Entry 7SZ4 (electron microscopy, 4.80 A resolution (low resolution: residue-level contacts below are approximate; hydrogen-bond / salt-bridge calls are withheld)); this record covers chains f and g of the 12 polymer chains in the assembly.

# Chain f (and g)
Protein: Portal protein
From: Pseudomonas virus PaP3
Notes: chain g of this document is another copy of the same molecule, construct and numbering; everything in this record applies to it too
Reference sequence: Q8H9R8 (Q8H9R8_9CAUD); numbering as in UniProt (aligned over 1-705)
Amino-acid sequence (705 residues; row label = number of the first residue in the row):
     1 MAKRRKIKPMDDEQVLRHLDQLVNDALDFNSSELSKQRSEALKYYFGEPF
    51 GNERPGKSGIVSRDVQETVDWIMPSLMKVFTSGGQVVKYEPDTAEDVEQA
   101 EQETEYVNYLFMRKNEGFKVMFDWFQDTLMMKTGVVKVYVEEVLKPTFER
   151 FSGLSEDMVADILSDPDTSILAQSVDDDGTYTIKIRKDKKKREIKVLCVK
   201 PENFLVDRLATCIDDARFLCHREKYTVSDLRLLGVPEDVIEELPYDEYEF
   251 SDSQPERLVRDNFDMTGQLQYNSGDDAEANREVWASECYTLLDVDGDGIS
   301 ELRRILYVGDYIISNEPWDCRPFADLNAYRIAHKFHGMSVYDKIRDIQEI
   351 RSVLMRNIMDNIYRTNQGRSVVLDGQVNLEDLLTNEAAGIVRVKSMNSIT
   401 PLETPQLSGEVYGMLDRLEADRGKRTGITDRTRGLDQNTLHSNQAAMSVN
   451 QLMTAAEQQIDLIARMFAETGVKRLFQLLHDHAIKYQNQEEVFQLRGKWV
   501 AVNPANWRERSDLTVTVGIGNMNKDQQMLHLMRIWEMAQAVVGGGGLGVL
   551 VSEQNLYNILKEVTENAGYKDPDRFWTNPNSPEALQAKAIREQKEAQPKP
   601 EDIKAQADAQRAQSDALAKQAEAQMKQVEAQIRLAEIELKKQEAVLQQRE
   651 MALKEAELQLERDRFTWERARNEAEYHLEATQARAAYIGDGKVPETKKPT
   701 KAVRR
Not modelled in the structure: 1-8, 149-184, 242-277, 435-444, 596-705 (chain g: 1-8, 149-184, 242-277, 371-377, 393-400, 435-444, 596-705)

# Chain f / chain g interface
Contacting residue pairs (92):
  Ile60(f) - Lys424(g)
  Ile60(f) - Arg425(g)
  Arg63(f) - Lys343(g)
  Gln66(f) - Leu462(g)
  Glu67(f) - Glu457(g)
  Glu67(f) - Leu462(g)
  Asp70(f) - Leu462(g)
  Asp70(f) - Val517(g)
  Trp71(f) - Glu457(g)
  Trp71(f) - Val517(g)
  Met73(f) - Arg465(g)
  Pro74(f) - Gly518(g)
  Pro74(f) - Ile519(g)
  Lys78(f) - Leu513(g)
  Lys78(f) - Ile519(g)
  Arg113(f) - Arg508(g)
  Gly117(f) - Arg508(g)
  Phe118(f) - Arg510(g)
  Lys119(f) - Arg510(g)
  Phe122(f) - Arg465(g)
  Ser228(f) - Ile299(g)
  Asp229(f) - Ile299(g)
  Leu232(f) - Gly298(g)
  Glu278(f) - His18(g)
  Glu278(f) - Gln21(g)
  Ala279(f) - His18(g)
  Asn280(f) - His18(g)
  Arg351(f) - Glu457(g)
  Ile362(f) - Arg417(g)
  Tyr363(f) - Met414(g)
  Tyr363(f) - Arg417(g)
  Thr365(f) - Glu410(g)
  Asn366(f) - Glu410(g)
  Asn366(f) - Tyr412(g)
  Asn366(f) - Gly413(g)
  Asn366(f) - Arg417(g)
  Gln367(f) - Glu410(g)
  Val377(f) - Pro405(g)
  Leu379(f) - Pro405(g)
  Asp381(f) - Leu407(g)
  Thr384(f) - Val411(g)
  Asn385(f) - Leu354(g)
  Asn385(f) - Val411(g)
  Asn385(f) - Met414(g)
  Glu386(f) - Asn357(g)
  Glu386(f) - Asn361(g)
  Glu386(f) - Leu407(g)
  Glu386(f) - Ser408(g)
  Glu386(f) - Val411(g)
  Ala387(f) - Ile358(g)
  Ala387(f) - Asn361(g)
  Ala387(f) - Ile362(g)
  Ala387(f) - Ser408(g)
  Ala387(f) - Gly409(g)
  Ala388(f) - Asn361(g)
  Ala388(f) - Thr365(g)
  Ala388(f) - Gln406(g)
  Ala388(f) - Leu407(g)
  Gly389(f) - Leu407(g)
  Gly389(f) - Ser408(g)
  Gly389(f) - Gly409(g)
  Ile390(f) - Gln406(g)
  Ile390(f) - Leu407(g)
  Val391(f) - Gln406(g)
  Arg392(f) - Gln406(g)
  Glu419(f) - Met453(g)
  Glu419(f) - Glu457(g)
  Arg422(f) - Glu457(g)
  Thr429(f) - Met453(g)
  Asp430(f) - Asn450(g)
  Asp430(f) - Met453(g)
  Arg431(f) - Val449(g)
  Arg431(f) - Asn450(g)
  Arg431(f) - Asp525(g)
  Arg431(f) - Leu529(g)
  Thr432(f) - Asn450(g)
  Thr432(f) - Asn521(g)
  Thr432(f) - Asp525(g)
  Thr432(f) - Leu529(g)
  Met447(f) - Arg533(g)
  Val492(f) - Ala94(g)
  Val492(f) - Glu95(g)
  Met528(f) - Met537(g)
  Met532(f) - Met537(g)
  Trp535(f) - Val549(g)
  Gln539(f) - Val549(g)
  Tyr569(f) - Asn555(g)
  Pro572(f) - Asp96(g)
  Asp573(f) - Asn558(g)
  Arg574(f) - Gln554(g)
  Arg574(f) - Asn580(g)
  Trp576(f) - Gln554(g)
Interface residues without a listed pair, chain f (71 interface residues in all): Tyr45, Phe46, Ser58, Met77, Thr81, Met131, Leu144, Lys200, Met359, Gly368, Asn378, Leu382, Glu403, Phe493, Gln494, Asp571
Interface residues without a listed pair, chain g (68 interface residues in all): Glu90, Asp92, Thr93, Asp293, Asp297, Tyr329, Arg330, Ile331, His333, Met338, Arg364, Ala456, Glu469, Trp507, Glu509, Gly545, Leu550, Tyr557, Pro579

# Summary
The interface between chain f and chain g involves 71 residues on one side and 68 on the other.
Chain f and chain g are both Portal protein (Pseudomonas virus PaP3); the structure, Kinetically trapped
Pseudomonas-phage PaP3 portal protein - delta barrel mutant class-2, was determined by electron microscopy,
deposited together with 7SXK, 7SYA and 7SZ6.
